Entry 6CRQ (electron microscopy, 4.20 A resolution (low resolution: residue-level contacts below are approximate; hydrogen-bond / salt-bridge calls are withheld)); this record covers chains G and H of the 12 polymer chains in the assembly.

[Chain G (and H)]
Molecule: Envelope glycoprotein gp160
Source organism: Human immunodeficiency virus 1
Notes: chain H of this document is another copy of the same molecule, construct and numbering; everything in this record applies to it too
Reference sequence: Q2N0S7 (Q2N0S7_9HIV1); residues 512-664 here correspond to UniProt positions 509-661 (UniProt number = residue number - 3)
Sequence (153 residues; each row starts with the number of its first residue):
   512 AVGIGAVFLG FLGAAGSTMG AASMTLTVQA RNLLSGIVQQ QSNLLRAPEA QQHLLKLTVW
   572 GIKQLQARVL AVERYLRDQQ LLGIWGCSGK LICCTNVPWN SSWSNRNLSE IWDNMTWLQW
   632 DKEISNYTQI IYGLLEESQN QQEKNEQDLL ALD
Disordered / not traced: 512-519, 551-572, 664
Sequence notes: conflict Pro559 (Ile556 in Q2N0S7), Cys605 (Thr602 in Q2N0S7)
Cystine bridges: Cys598-Cys604
Covalent attachments: N-acetylglucosamine (NAG) linked to Asn618, Asn637

[How chain G and chain H interact]
Pairs across the interface (18):
  Met535(G) - Asn656(H)
  Thr538(G) - Ile595(H)
  Thr538(G) - Glu647(H)
  Ala541(G) - Gln591(H)
  Arg542(G) - Ile595(H)
  Arg542(G) - Glu647(H)
  Ile548(G) - Glu584(H)
  Ile548(G) - Arg588(H)
  Val549(G) - Glu584(H)
  Ile573(G) - Ile573(H)
  Gln575(G) - Gln577(H)
  Leu576(G) - Leu576(H)
  Leu576(G) - Gln577(H)
  Arg579(G) - Gln577(H)
  Arg579(G) - Glu584(H)
  Val583(G) - Leu587(H)
  Tyr586(G) - Gln591(H)
  Trp623(G) - Leu663(H)
Interface residues without a listed pair, chain G (21 interface residues in all): Val539, Ser546, Val580, Leu587, Gly600, Leu602, Ile603, Cys605
Interface residues without a listed pair, chain H (20 interface residues in all): Val580, Leu581, Val583, Leu592, Gly594, Tyr643, Lys655, Asp659, Ala662

[In short]
Chain G and chain H form an interface of 21 and 20 residues respectively.
Both chains are Envelope glycoprotein gp160 (Human immunodeficiency virus 1). Entry 6CRQ
(Glutaraldehyde-treated BG505 SOSIP.664 Env in complex with PGV04 Fab) was determined by electron microscopy.
